7EW0 - chains B and E of the 5 polymer chains in the assembly; structure by electron microscopy, 3.42 A resolution.

Chain B:
Protein: Guanine nucleotide-binding protein G(I)/G(S)/G(T) subunit beta-1
Organism: Homo sapiens
Reference sequence: P62873 (GBB1_HUMAN); numbering as in UniProt (aligned over 2-340)
Amino-acid sequence (356 residues; row label = number of the first residue in the row; numbers below 1 keep their minus sign (Met-15 is residue -15)):
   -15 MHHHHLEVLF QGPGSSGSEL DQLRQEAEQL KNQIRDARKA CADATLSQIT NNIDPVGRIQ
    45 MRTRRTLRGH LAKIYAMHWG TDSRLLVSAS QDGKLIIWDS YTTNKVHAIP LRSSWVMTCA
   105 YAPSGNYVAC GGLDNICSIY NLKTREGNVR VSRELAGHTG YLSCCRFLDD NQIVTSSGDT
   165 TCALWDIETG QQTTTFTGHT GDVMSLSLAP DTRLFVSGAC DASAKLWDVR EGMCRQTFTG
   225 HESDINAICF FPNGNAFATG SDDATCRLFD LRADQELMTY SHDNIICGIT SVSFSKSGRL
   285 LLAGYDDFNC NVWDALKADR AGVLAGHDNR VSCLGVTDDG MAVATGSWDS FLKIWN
Disordered / not traced: -15 to 0
Construct notes: initiating methionine (-15); expression tag (-14 to 1)
Swiss-Prot annotation at these positions:
  - modified residue: Ser2 (N-acetylserine), His266 (Phosphohistidine)
  - natural variant: Leu30 (L30F: In MRD42; uncertain significance), Arg52 (R52G: In MRD42), Gly64 (G64V: In MRD42), Asp76 (D76E: In MRD42; D76G: In MRD42), Gly77 (G77S: In MRD42), Lys78 (K78R: In MRD42), Ile80 (I80N: In MRD42; I80T: In MRD42), His91 (H91R: In MRD42; uncertain significance), Ala92 (A92T: In MRD42), Pro94 (P94S: In MRD42), Leu95 (L95P: In MRD42), Arg96 (R96L: In MRD42), 5 further natural variant entries in UniProt

Chain E:
Protein: scFv16
Organism: Mus musculus
Notes: antibody fragment or engineered binder
Amino-acid sequence (266 residues; row label = number of the first residue in the row):
     1 DVQLVESGGG LVQPGGSRKL SCSASGFAFS SFGMHWVRQA PEKGLEWVAY ISSGSGTIYY
    61 ADTVKGRFTI SRDDPKNTLF LQMTSLRSED TAMYYCVRSI YYYGSSPFDF WGQGTTLTVS
   121 SGGGGSGGGG SGGGGSDIVM TQATSSVPVT PGESVSISCR SSKSLLHSNG NTYLYWFLQR
   181 PGQSPQLLIY RMSNLASGVP DRFSGSGSGT AFTLTISRLE AEDVGVYYCM QHLEYPLTFG
   241 AGTKLELKAA AENLYFQGHH HHHHHH
Disordered / not traced: 1, 122-135, 248-266
Disulfides: Cys159-Cys229

Chain B / chain E interface:
Pairs across the interface (8; chain B residue first):
  Arg68(B) - Tyr103(E)
  Leu69(B) - Tyr103(E)  hydrophobic
  Val90(B) - Tyr102(E)  hydrophobic
  Arg129(B) - Arg98(E)
  Arg129(B) - Phe110(E)
  Glu130(B) - Gly26(E)
  Glu130(B) - Phe27(E)
  Gly131(B) - Phe32(E)
Also at the interface, not in a pair above, chain B (7 interface residues in all): Asp83
Also at the interface, not in a pair above, chain E (9 interface residues in all): Val2, Asp109

Summary:
The interface between chain B and chain E involves 7 residues on one side and 9 on the other.
Here chain B is Guanine nucleotide-binding protein G(I)/G(S)/G(T) subunit beta-1 (Homo sapiens) and chain E is
scFv16 (Mus musculus). Entry 7EW0 (Cryo-EM structure of ozanimod -bound Sphingosine-1-phosphate receptor 1 in
complex with Gi protein) was determined by electron microscopy, deposited together with 7EVY, 7EVZ, 7EW1 and
7EW7.
